Entry 7K2B (X-ray diffraction, 2.31 A resolution); this record covers chains B and P of the 3 polymer chains in the assembly.

# Chain B
Protein: Kelch-like ECH-associated protein 1
Source organism: Homo sapiens
Reference sequence: Q14145 (KEAP1_HUMAN); residues 324-624 here = UniProt positions 324-624
Chain sequence (301 residues; each row starts with the number of its first residue):
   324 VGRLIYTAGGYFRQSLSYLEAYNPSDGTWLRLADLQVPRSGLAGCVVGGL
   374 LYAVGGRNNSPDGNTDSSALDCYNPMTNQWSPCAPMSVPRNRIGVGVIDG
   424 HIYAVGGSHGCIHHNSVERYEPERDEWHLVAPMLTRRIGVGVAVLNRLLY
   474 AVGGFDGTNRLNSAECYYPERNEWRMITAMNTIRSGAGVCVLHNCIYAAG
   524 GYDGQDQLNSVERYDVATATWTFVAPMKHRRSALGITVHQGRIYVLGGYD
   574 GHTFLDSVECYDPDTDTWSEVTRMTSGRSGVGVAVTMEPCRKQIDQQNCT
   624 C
Not modelled in the structure: 324-326, 610-624
Differences from the reference sequence: engineered mutation A540 (Glu in Q14145), A542 (Glu in Q14145)
UniProt features mapped onto this chain:
  - site: C434 (Sensor for electrophilic agents)
  - modified residue: C434 (S-cGMP-cysteine), C613 (S-(2-succinyl)cysteine)

# Chain P
Protein: Ace-ala-asp-glu-glu-thr-gly-glu-phe-ala-NH2
Chain sequence (11 residues; row label = number of the first residue in the row):
    76 XADEETGEFAX
Modified positions: ACE (acetyl group) at position 76; NH2 (amino group) at position 86

# How chain B and chain P interact
Contacting residue pairs (25):
  Y334(B) - E83(P)
  Y334(B) - F84(P)  hydrogen bond (side chain-backbone)
  S363(B) - E83(P)  hydrogen bond
  R380(B) - E83(P)  salt bridge
  N382(B) - E83(P)  hydrogen bond
  N382(B) - F84(P)  hydrogen bond (side chain-backbone)
  N387(B) - NH2_86(P)
  R415(B) - E80(P)  salt bridge
  R415(B) - T81(P)
  R483(B) - E80(P)  salt bridge
  S508(B) - E80(P)  hydrogen bond
  G509(B) - E80(P)  hydrogen bond (backbone-side chain)
  Y525(B) - E79(P)  hydrogen bond
  Y525(B) - E80(P)
  Q530(B) - E79(P)  hydrogen bond (side chain-backbone)
  Q530(B) - E80(P)
  S555(B) - E80(P)  hydrogen bond (side chain-backbone)
  Y572(B) - D78(P)
  Y572(B) - E79(P)
  Y572(B) - E80(P)
  Y572(B) - T81(P)
  Y572(B) - G82(P)
  F577(B) - T81(P)
  F577(B) - G82(P)
  S602(B) - T81(P)  hydrogen bond (side chain-backbone)
Also at the interface, not in a pair above, chain B (17 interface residues in all): G364, A556
Also at the interface, not in a pair above, chain P (10 interface residues in all): A77, A85

# Summary
Chain B and chain P form an interface of 17 and 10 residues respectively; the contacts include 10 hydrogen
bonds and 3 salt bridges. Polar pairs include R380(B)-E83(P), R415(B)-E80(P) and R483(B)-E80(P).
Here chain B is Kelch-like ECH-associated protein 1 (Homo sapiens) and chain P is
Ace-ala-asp-glu-glu-thr-gly-glu-phe-ala-NH2. Entry 7K2B (Kelch domain of human KEAP1 bound to Nrf2 peptide,
ADEETGEFA) was determined by X-ray diffraction (same publication as 7K29, 7K2A, 7K2C, 7K2E, 7K2N, 7K2O and
7K2P).
